PDB entry 2Q6J | X-ray diffraction, 2.70 A resolution | chains A and B of the 4 polymer chains in the assembly

Chain A (and B):
Molecule: Estrogen receptor
Organism: Homo sapiens
Notes: chain B of this document is another copy of the same molecule, construct and numbering; everything in this record applies to it too
Reference sequence: P03372 (ESR1_HUMAN); numbering as in UniProt (aligned over 298-554)
Sequence (258 residues; numbered 297 to 554; the number before each row is that of its first residue):
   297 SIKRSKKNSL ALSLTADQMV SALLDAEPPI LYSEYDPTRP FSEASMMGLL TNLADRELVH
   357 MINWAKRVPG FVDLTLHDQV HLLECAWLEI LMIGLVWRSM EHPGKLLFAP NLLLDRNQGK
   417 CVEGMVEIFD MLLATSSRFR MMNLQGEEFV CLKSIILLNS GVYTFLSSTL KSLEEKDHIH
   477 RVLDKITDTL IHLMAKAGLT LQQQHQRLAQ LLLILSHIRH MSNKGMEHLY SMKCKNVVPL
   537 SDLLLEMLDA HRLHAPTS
Not modelled in the structure: 297-305, 461-462, 550-554 (chain B: 297-304, 459-469, 549-554)
Construct notes: cloning artifact (297); engineered mutation Ser537 (Tyr in P03372)
Small-molecule neighbours: A48 (4-[(dimesitylboryl)(2,2,2-trifluoroethyl)amino]phenol): Met343, Leu346, Thr347, Ala350, Glu353, Trp383, Leu384, Leu387, Met388, Leu391, Arg394, Phe404, Val418, Glu419, Gly420, Met421, Ile424, Phe425, Leu428, Gly521, His524, Leu525, Met528, Leu540

Chain A / chain B interface:
Pairs across the interface (61; chain A residue first):
  Arg434(A) - His476(B)  hydrogen bond
  Ile451(A) - Leu509(B)  hydrophobic
  Asn455(A) - Leu509(B)
  Asn455(A) - Ser512(B)
  Asn455(A) - His513(B)  hydrogen bond (backbone-side chain)
  Ser456(A) - His513(B)  hydrogen bond (backbone-side chain)
  Val458(A) - His513(B)
  Tyr459(A) - Ala430(B)  hydrophobic
  Tyr459(A) - Arg434(B)
  Tyr459(A) - Ile510(B)
  Tyr459(A) - His513(B)
  Thr460(A) - Met427(B)
  His476(A) - Arg434(B)  hydrogen bond
  Asp480(A) - Gln502(B)
  Asp480(A) - Gln506(B)  hydrogen bond
  Thr483(A) - His501(B)
  Thr483(A) - Ala505(B)
  Asp484(A) - Gln498(B)
  Asp484(A) - His501(B)  salt bridge
  Asp484(A) - Gln502(B)  hydrogen bond
  Ile487(A) - His501(B)
  Leu497(A) - Leu497(B)  hydrophobic
  Leu497(A) - His501(B)
  His501(A) - Thr483(B)
  His501(A) - Asp484(B)  salt bridge
  His501(A) - Ile487(B)
  His501(A) - His501(B)
  His501(A) - Leu504(B)
  Gln502(A) - Asp480(B)
  Gln502(A) - Asp484(B)
  Leu504(A) - His501(B)
  Ala505(A) - Thr483(B)
  Ala505(A) - Leu508(B)  hydrophobic
  Gln506(A) - Asp480(B)  hydrogen bond
  Leu508(A) - Ala505(B)  hydrophobic
  Leu508(A) - Leu509(B)  hydrophobic
  Leu509(A) - Ile451(B)  hydrophobic
  Leu509(A) - Asn455(B)  hydrogen bond (backbone-side chain)
  Leu509(A) - Leu511(B)  hydrophobic
  Leu511(A) - Leu509(B)  hydrophobic
  Leu511(A) - Ser512(B)
  Ser512(A) - Asn455(B)  hydrogen bond
  Ser512(A) - Ser512(B)
  Ser512(A) - Arg515(B)
  His513(A) - Asn455(B)  hydrogen bond (side chain-backbone)
  His513(A) - Ser456(B)
  His513(A) - Gly457(B)
  His513(A) - Val458(B)
  His513(A) - Arg515(B)
  Arg515(A) - Ser512(B)
  Arg515(A) - His513(B)
  Arg515(A) - His516(B)  hydrogen bond
  His516(A) - Arg515(B)
  His516(A) - Asn519(B)  hydrogen bond
  Asn519(A) - His516(B)  hydrogen bond
  Asn519(A) - Asn519(B)
  Lys520(A) - His547(B)  hydrogen bond (side chain-backbone)
  Glu523(A) - Glu523(B)
  Glu523(A) - Arg548(B)  salt bridge
  His547(A) - Lys520(B)
  Arg548(A) - Glu523(B)  salt bridge
Other interface residues (no listed pair), chain A (34 interface residues in all): Gly457, Leu479, Gln498, Leu549
Other interface residues (no listed pair), chain B (35 interface residues in all): Glu423, Leu479

Overview:
34 residues of chain A face 35 of chain B across their interface, with 14 hydrogen bonds and 4 salt bridges.
Polar contacts include Asp484(A)-His501(B), Glu523(A)-Arg548(B) and Arg434(A)-His476(B). Ligands of chain A:
compound A48.
Both chains are Estrogen receptor (Homo sapiens). Entry 2Q6J (Crystal Structure of Estrogen Receptor alpha
Complexed to a B-N Substituted Ligand) was determined by X-ray diffraction.
